Entry 6QIP (X-ray diffraction, 2.45 A resolution); this record covers chains A and C of the 3 polymer chains in the assembly.

Chain A:
Protein: Serum albumin
Source organism: Homo sapiens
UniProt: P02768 (ALBU_HUMAN); residues 1-585 here correspond to UniProt positions 25-609 (UniProt number = residue number + 24)
Amino-acid sequence (585 residues; numbered 1 to 585; the number before each row is that of its first residue):
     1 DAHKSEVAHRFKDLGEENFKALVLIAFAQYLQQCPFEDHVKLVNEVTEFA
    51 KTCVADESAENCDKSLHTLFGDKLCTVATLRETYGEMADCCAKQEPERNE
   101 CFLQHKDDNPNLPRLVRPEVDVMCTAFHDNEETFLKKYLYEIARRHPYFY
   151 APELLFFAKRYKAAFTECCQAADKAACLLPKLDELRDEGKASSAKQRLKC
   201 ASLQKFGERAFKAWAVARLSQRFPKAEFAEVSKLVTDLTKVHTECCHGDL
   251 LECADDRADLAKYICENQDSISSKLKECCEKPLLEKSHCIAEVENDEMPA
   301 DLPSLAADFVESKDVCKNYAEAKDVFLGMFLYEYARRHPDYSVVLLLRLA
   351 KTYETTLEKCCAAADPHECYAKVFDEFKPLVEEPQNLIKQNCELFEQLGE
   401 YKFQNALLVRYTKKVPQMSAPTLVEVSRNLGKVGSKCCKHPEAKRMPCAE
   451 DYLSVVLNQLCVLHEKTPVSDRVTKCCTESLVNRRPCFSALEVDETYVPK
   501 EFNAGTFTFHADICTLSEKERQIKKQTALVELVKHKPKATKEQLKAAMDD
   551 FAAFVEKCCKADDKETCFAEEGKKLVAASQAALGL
Not modelled in the structure: 1-3
Cystine bridges: Cys53-Cys62, Cys75-Cys91, Cys90-Cys101, Cys124-Cys169, Cys168-Cys177, Cys200-Cys246, Cys245-Cys253, Cys265-Cys279, Cys278-Cys289, Cys316-Cys361, Cys360-Cys369, Cys392-Cys438, Cys437-Cys448, Cys461-Cys477, Cys476-Cys487, Cys514-Cys559, Cys558-Cys567
Differences from the reference sequence: engineered mutation Met418 (Val442 in P02768), Ala420 (Thr444 in P02768), Gly505 (Glu529 in P02768), Ala547 (Val571 in P02768)
Ligand contacts: Somapacitan (JG5): Phe206, Arg209, Ala210, Lys212, Ala213, Val216, Phe228, Ala229, Ser232, Asp324, Val325, Leu327, Gly328, Leu331, Leu347, Ala350, Lys351, Glu354, Ser480, Leu481, Val482
Curated features (UniProtKB/Swiss-Prot):
  - binding site (Cu cation): His3
  - binding site (Ca(2+)): Glu6, Asp13, Glu244, Asp249, Glu252, Asp255, Asp259
  - binding site (Zn(2+)): His67, His247, Asp249
  - binding site ((4Z,15Z)-bilirubin IXalpha): Lys240
  - site: Lys4 (Not glycated), Lys20 (Not glycated), Lys41 (Not glycated), Lys64 (Not glycated), Lys73 (Not glycated), Lys93 (Not glycated), Lys106 (Not glycated), Lys136 (Not glycated), Lys159 (Not glycated), Lys174 (Not glycated), Lys181 (Not glycated), Lys190 (Not glycated), Lys195 (Not glycated), Lys199 (Aspirin-acetylated lysine), Lys205 (Not glycated), Lys212 (Not glycated), Lys240 (Not glycated), Lys262 (Not glycated), Lys274 (Not glycated), Lys286 (Not glycated) and 18 more in UniProt
  - modified residue: Ser5 (Phosphoserine), Ser58 (Phosphoserine), Ser65 (Phosphoserine), Thr83 (Phosphothreonine), Lys205 (N6-succinyllysine), Ser273 (Phosphoserine), Ser419 (Phosphoserine), Thr422 (Phosphothreonine), Lys436 (N6-succinyllysine), Ser489 (Phosphoserine), Lys519 (N6-succinyllysine), Lys534 (N6-methyllysine), Lys564 (N6-succinyllysine)
  - glycosylation: Lys12 (N-linked (Glc) (glycation) lysine), Lys51 (N-linked (Glc) (glycation) lysine), Lys137 (N-linked (Glc) (glycation) lysine), Lys162 (N-linked (Glc) (glycation) lysine), Lys199 (N-linked (Glc) (glycation) lysine), Lys225 (N-linked (Glc) (glycation) lysine), Lys233 (N-linked (Glc) (glycation) lysine), Lys276 (N-linked (Glc) (glycation) lysine), Lys281 (N-linked (Glc) (glycation) lysine), Lys313 (N-linked (Glc) (glycation) lysine), Lys317 (N-linked (Glc) (glycation) lysine), Asn318 (N-linked (GlcNAc...) asparagine), Lys323 (N-linked (Glc) (glycation) lysine), Lys351 (N-linked (Glc) (glycation) lysine), Lys378 (N-linked (Glc) (glycation) lysine), Lys413 (N-linked (Glc) (glycation) lysine), Lys439 (N-linked (Glc) (glycation) lysine), Lys444 (N-linked (Glc) (glycation) lysine), Asp494 (N-linked (GlcNAc...) asparagine), Lys525 (N-linked (Glc) (glycation) lysine) and 4 more in UniProt

Chain C:
Protein: Beta-2-microglobulin
Source organism: Homo sapiens
UniProt: P61769 (B2MG_HUMAN); residues 1-99 here correspond to UniProt positions 21-119 (UniProt number = residue number + 20)
Amino-acid sequence (105 residues; numbered 1 to 105; the number before each row is that of its first residue):
     1 IQRTPKIQVYSRHPAENGKSNFLNCYVSGFHPSDIEVDLLKNGERIEKVE
    51 HSDLSFSKDWSFYLLYYTEFTPTEKDEYACRVNHVTLSQPKIVKWDRDMH
   101 HHHHH
Not modelled in the structure: 101-105
Cystine bridges: Cys25-Cys80
Differences from the reference sequence: expression tag (100-105)
Curated features (UniProtKB/Swiss-Prot):
  - modified residue: Gln2 (Pyrrolidone carboxylic acid)
  - glycosylation: Ile1 (N-linked (Glc) (glycation) isoleucine), Lys19 (N-linked (Glc) (glycation) lysine), Lys41 (N-linked (Glc) (glycation) lysine), Lys48 (N-linked (Glc) (glycation) lysine), Lys58 (N-linked (Glc) (glycation) lysine), Lys91 (N-linked (Glc) (glycation) lysine), Lys94 (N-linked (Glc) (glycation) lysine)

How chain A and chain C interact:
Residue-residue contacts (6):
  Asn503(A) - Glu50(C)
  Ala504(A) - Glu50(C)  hydrogen bond (backbone-side chain)
  Ala569(A) - Arg12(C)
  Glu570(A) - His13(C)  salt bridge
  Lys573(A) - Ser20(C)
  Lys573(A) - Glu69(C)  salt bridge
Also at the interface, not in a pair above, chain A (6 interface residues in all): Phe502
Also at the interface, not in a pair above, chain C (7 interface residues in all): Phe22, Tyr67

Summary:
6 residues of chain A face 7 of chain C across their interface; the contacts include 1 hydrogen bond and 2
salt bridges. Polar pairs include Glu570(A)-His13(C), Lys573(A)-Glu69(C) and Ala504(A)-Glu50(C). Ligands of
chain A: Somapacitan.
Chain A is Serum albumin and chain C is Beta-2-microglobulin, both from Homo sapiens; the structure, Ternary
complex of FcRn ectodomain, FcRn binding optimised human serum albumin and the albumin-biniding side chain
..., was determined by X-ray diffraction, deposited together with 6QIO.
